Entry 3CTO (X-ray diffraction, 2.50 A resolution); this record covers chains A and C of the 4 polymer chains in the assembly.

== Chain A (and C) ==
Molecule: Uncharacterized protein Rv3357/MT3465
Source organism: Mycobacterium tuberculosis
Notes: chain C of this document is another copy of the same molecule, construct and numbering; everything in this record applies to it too
UniProt: P65067 (Y3357_MYCTU); residue numbers follow UniProt; this construct covers 1-91
Sequence (91 residues; row label = number of the first residue in the row):
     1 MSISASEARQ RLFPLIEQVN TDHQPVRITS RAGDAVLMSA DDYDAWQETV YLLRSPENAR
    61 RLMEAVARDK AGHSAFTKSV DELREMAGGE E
Not modelled in the structure: 69-91 (chain C: 87-91)

== How chain A and chain C interact ==
Contacting residue pairs (48; chain A residue first):
  His23(A) - Glu57(C)
  His23(A) - Arg60(C)
  Met38(A) - Pro56(C)  hydrophobic
  Asp41(A) - Arg60(C)
  Asp42(A) - Pro56(C)
  Asp42(A) - Glu57(C)
  Asp42(A) - Arg60(C)  salt bridge
  Ala45(A) - Ala59(C)
  Ala45(A) - Arg60(C)
  Trp46(A) - Leu53(C)
  Trp46(A) - Ser55(C)
  Trp46(A) - Pro56(C)  hydrophobic
  Trp46(A) - Ala59(C)  hydrophobic
  Thr49(A) - Ala59(C)
  Thr49(A) - Leu62(C)
  Thr49(A) - Met63(C)
  Tyr51(A) - Leu83(C)  hydrophobic
  Leu52(A) - Ser79(C)
  Leu52(A) - Leu83(C)  hydrophobic
  Leu53(A) - Trp46(C)  hydrogen bond (backbone-side chain)
  Leu53(A) - Thr49(C)
  Leu53(A) - Val50(C)  hydrophobic
  Leu53(A) - Leu53(C)  hydrophobic
  Pro56(A) - Met38(C)  hydrophobic
  Pro56(A) - Asp42(C)
  Pro56(A) - Trp46(C)
  Glu57(A) - His23(C)
  Glu57(A) - Gln24(C)  hydrogen bond
  Glu57(A) - Asp42(C)
  Asn58(A) - Ser79(C)  hydrogen bond
  Asn58(A) - Leu83(C)
  Ala59(A) - Ala45(C)
  Ala59(A) - Trp46(C)  hydrophobic
  Ala59(A) - Thr49(C)
  Arg60(A) - His23(C)
  Arg60(A) - Asp41(C)
  Arg60(A) - Asp42(C)  salt bridge
  Arg60(A) - Ala45(C)
  Arg61(A) - Ala75(C)
  Arg61(A) - Lys78(C)
  Arg61(A) - Ser79(C)  hydrogen bond
  Arg61(A) - Glu82(C)  salt bridge
  Ala65(A) - Asp69(C)
  Ala65(A) - Ala71(C)
  Ala65(A) - Gly72(C)
  Ala65(A) - Ala75(C)  hydrophobic
  Val66(A) - Ala65(C)  hydrophobic
  Arg68(A) - Ala71(C)
Also at the interface, not in a pair above, chain A (23 interface residues in all): Asp22, Glu48, Leu62, Met63
Also at the interface, not in a pair above, chain C (30 interface residues in all): Glu48, Val66, Phe76, Val80

== In short ==
23 residues of chain A and 30 residues of chain C are in contact, with 4 hydrogen bonds and 3 salt bridges.
Among the polar pairs are Asp42(A)-Arg60(C), Arg61(A)-Glu82(C) and Leu53(A)-Trp46(C).
Both chains are Uncharacterized protein Rv3357/MT3465 (Mycobacterium tuberculosis). Entry 3CTO (Crystal
Structure of M. tuberculosis YefM antitoxin) was determined by X-ray diffraction (same publication as 3D55).
